3IBG - chains A and B; structure by X-ray diffraction, 3.20 A resolution.

Chain A (and B):
Molecule: ATPase, subunit of the Get complex
Source organism: Aspergillus fumigatus
Notes: EC 3.6.3.16; chain B of this document is another copy of the same molecule, construct and numbering; everything in this record applies to it too
Reference sequence: Q4WY07 (Q4WY07_ASPFU); numbering as in UniProt (aligned over 3-340)
Sequence (348 residues; row label = number of the first residue in the row):
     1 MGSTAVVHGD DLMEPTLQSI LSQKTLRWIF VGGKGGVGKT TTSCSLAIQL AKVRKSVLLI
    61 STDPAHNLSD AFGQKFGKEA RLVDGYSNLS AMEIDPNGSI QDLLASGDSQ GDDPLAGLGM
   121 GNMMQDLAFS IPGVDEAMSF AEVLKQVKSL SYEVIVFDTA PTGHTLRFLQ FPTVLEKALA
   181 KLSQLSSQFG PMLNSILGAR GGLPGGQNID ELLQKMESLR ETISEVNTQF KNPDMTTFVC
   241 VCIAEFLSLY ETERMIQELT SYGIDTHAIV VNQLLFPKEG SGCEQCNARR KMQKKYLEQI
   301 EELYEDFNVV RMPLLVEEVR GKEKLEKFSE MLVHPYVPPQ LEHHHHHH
Unresolved in the structure: 1-11, 107-124, 190-194, 278-281, 339-348
Construct notes: expression tag (1-2, 341-348)
Residues lining bound ligands: ADP (adenosine-5'-diphosphate): Gly-36, Val-37, Gly-38, Lys-39, Thr-40, Thr-41, Asn-67, Asn-272, Gln-273, Pro-313, Leu-314, Leu-315, Glu-317, Glu-318, Val-319, Arg-320, Phe-328
Curated features (UniProtKB/Swiss-Prot):
  - active site: Asp-63
  - binding site (ATP): Lys-34 to Thr-41, Glu-245, Asn-272, Arg-320
  - binding site (Zn(2+)): Cys-283, Cys-286
  - mutagenesis: Gly-38 (G38R: Abolishes ATPase activity)
What the authors report for this chain:
  - binding site for ADP: Arg-200

How chain A and chain B interact:
Contacting residue pairs (34; chain A residue first):
  Gly-35(A) with Phe-246(B)
  Gln-125(A) with Leu-127(B); Arg-254(B), hydrogen bond
  Asp-126(A) with Arg-254(B), salt bridge
  Leu-127(A) with Gln-125(B)
  Ile-243(A) with Glu-245(B)
  Glu-245(A) with Glu-245(B)
  Phe-246(A) with Gly-35(B)
  Leu-247(A) with Leu-247(B); Ser-248(B)
  Ser-248(A) with Leu-247(B)
  Arg-254(A) with Asp-126(B), salt bridge
  Gln-273(A) with Met-292(B)
  Leu-274(A) with Gln-285(B)
  Leu-275(A) with Gln-285(B)
  Phe-276(A) with Gln-285(B), hydrogen bond (backbone-side chain)
  Cys-283(A) with Cys-283(B), disulfide
  Glu-284(A) with Val-316(B)
  Gln-285(A) with Leu-274(B); Leu-275(B); Phe-276(B), hydrogen bond (side chain-backbone); Leu-314(B), hydrogen bond (side chain-backbone)
  Cys-286(A) with Cys-286(B), disulfide
  Ala-288(A) with Leu-314(B), hydrophobic; Leu-315(B); Val-316(B), hydrophobic
  Arg-289(A) with Arg-289(B); Leu-314(B)
  Lys-291(A) with Val-316(B)
  Leu-314(A) with Gln-285(B), hydrogen bond (backbone-side chain); Ala-288(B), hydrophobic; Arg-289(B); Met-292(B), hydrophobic
  Val-316(A) with Glu-284(B)
Other interface residues (no listed pair), chain A (29 interface residues in all): Lys-34, Tyr-250, Glu-258, Met-292, Pro-313, Leu-315
Other interface residues (no listed pair), chain B (27 interface residues in all): Lys-34, Ile-243, Gln-273, Lys-291, Pro-313
Cross-chain cystine bridges: Cys-283(A)/Cys-283(B), Cys-286(A)/Cys-286(B)

Summary:
Chain A and chain B form an interface of 29 and 27 residues respectively, with 2 disulfide bonds, 5 hydrogen
bonds and 2 salt bridges. Polar pairs include Asp-126(A)/Arg-254(B), Gln-125(A)/Arg-254(B) and
Phe-276(A)/Gln-285(B). Ligands of chain A: ADP. From the paper: a binding site for ADP at Arg-200(A).
Both chains are ATPase, subunit of the Get complex (Aspergillus fumigatus). Entry 3IBG (Crystal structure of
Aspergillus fumigatus Get3 with bound ADP) was determined by X-ray diffraction, deposited together with 3IDQ.
